PDB entry 3E41 | X-ray diffraction, 2.73 A resolution | chains A and B of the 4 polymer chains in the assembly

== Chain A (and B) ==
Molecule: Type-2 restriction enzyme HindII
Source organism: Haemophilus influenzae
Notes: EC 3.1.21.4; chain B of this document is another copy of the same molecule, construct and numbering; everything in this record applies to it too
UniProt: P44413 (T2D2_HAEIN); residue numbers follow UniProt; this construct covers 2-258
Chain sequence (257 residues; numbered 2 to 258; the number before each row is that of its first residue):
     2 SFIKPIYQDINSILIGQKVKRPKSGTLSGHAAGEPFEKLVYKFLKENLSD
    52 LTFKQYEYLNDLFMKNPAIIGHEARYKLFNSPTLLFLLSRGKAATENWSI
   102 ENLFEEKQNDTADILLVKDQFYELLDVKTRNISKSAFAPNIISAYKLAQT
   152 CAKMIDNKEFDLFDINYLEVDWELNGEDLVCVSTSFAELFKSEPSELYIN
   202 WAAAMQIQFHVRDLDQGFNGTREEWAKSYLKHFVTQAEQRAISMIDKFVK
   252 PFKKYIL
Not modelled in the structure: 24-32, 178, 258 (chain B: 21-33, 258)
Construct notes: conflict N67 (Lys in P44413); engineered mutation F138 (Gln in P44413)
Ion coordination: Ca2+: D114, D127, V128 (shared with 2 residues of chain F)

== Interface between chain A and chain B ==
Residue-residue contacts (43):
  Y146(A) - K248(B)
  Y146(A) - F249(B)  hydrophobic
  A149(A) - F253(B)
  Q150(A) - F253(B)
  A153(A) - Y256(B)
  D157(A) - Y256(B)  hydrogen bond
  A203(A) - A203(B)
  A203(A) - A205(B)  hydrogen bond (backbone-backbone)
  A203(A) - M206(B)  hydrophobic
  A205(A) - A203(B)  hydrogen bond (backbone-backbone)
  M206(A) - R241(B)
  M206(A) - F249(B)  hydrophobic
  K228(A) - I257(B)
  L231(A) - F253(B)  hydrophobic
  L231(A) - Y256(B)  hydrophobic
  F234(A) - F249(B)  hydrophobic
  V235(A) - V250(B)  hydrophobic
  V235(A) - F253(B)  hydrophobic
  A238(A) - M245(B)
  A238(A) - F249(B)
  A238(A) - V250(B)  hydrophobic
  E239(A) - V250(B)
  R241(A) - M245(B)
  A242(A) - A242(B)
  A242(A) - I246(B)  hydrophobic
  M245(A) - W202(B)  hydrophobic
  M245(A) - A238(B)
  F249(A) - Y146(B)  hydrophobic
  F249(A) - M206(B)  hydrophobic
  F249(A) - F234(B)
  F249(A) - A238(B)  hydrophobic
  V250(A) - V235(B)  hydrophobic
  V250(A) - A238(B)  hydrophobic
  V250(A) - E239(B)
  F253(A) - A149(B)
  F253(A) - L231(B)  hydrophobic
  F253(A) - F234(B)  hydrophobic
  F253(A) - V235(B)  hydrophobic
  Y256(A) - A153(B)  hydrophobic
  Y256(A) - I156(B)  hydrophobic
  Y256(A) - D157(B)  hydrogen bond
  Y256(A) - L231(B)  hydrophobic
  I257(A) - K232(B)
Other interface residues (no listed pair), chain A (29 interface residues in all): I156, W202, A204, K232, I246, K248, K254
Other interface residues (no listed pair), chain B (28 interface residues in all): Q150, A204, K254

== In short ==
Chain A and chain B form an interface of 29 and 28 residues respectively, with 4 hydrogen bonds. Polar
contacts include D157(A)-Y256(B) and A203(A)-A205(B). D114(A), D127(A) and V128(A) coordinate Ca2+.
Both chains are Type-2 restriction enzyme HindII (Haemophilus influenzae). Entry 3E41 (Q138F HincII bound to
GTCGAC and 5 mM Ca2+) was determined by X-ray diffraction (same publication as 3E3Y, 3E40, 3E42, 3E43, 3E44
and 3E45).
